8PSQ - chains A and B of the 5 polymer chains in the assembly; structure by electron microscopy, 2.65 A resolution.

Chain A:
Protein: Polymerase acidic protein (PA-like)
From: Tilapia lake virus
UniProtKB: A0A142I7Z3 (A0A142I7Z3_9VIRU); residue numbers follow UniProt; this construct covers 1-419
Amino-acid sequence (419 residues; each row starts with the number of its first residue):
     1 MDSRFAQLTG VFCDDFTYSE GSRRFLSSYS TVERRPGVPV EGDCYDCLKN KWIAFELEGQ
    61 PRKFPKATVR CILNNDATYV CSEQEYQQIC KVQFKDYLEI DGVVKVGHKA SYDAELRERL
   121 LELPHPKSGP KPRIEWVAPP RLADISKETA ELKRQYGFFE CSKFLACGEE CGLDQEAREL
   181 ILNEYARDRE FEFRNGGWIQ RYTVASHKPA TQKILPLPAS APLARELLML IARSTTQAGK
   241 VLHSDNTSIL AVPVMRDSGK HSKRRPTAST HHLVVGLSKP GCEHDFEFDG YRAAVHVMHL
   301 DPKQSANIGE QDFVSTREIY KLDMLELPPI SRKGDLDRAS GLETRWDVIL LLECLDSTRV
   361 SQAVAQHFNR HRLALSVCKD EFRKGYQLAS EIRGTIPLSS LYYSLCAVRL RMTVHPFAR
Not modelled in the structure: 1-102, 418-419
Bound ions: Zn2+: Cys161, Cys282, His284, His296

Chain B:
Protein: Putative PB1
From: Tilapia lake virus
UniProtKB: A0A1Y9SHW4 (A0A1Y9SHW4_9VIRU); residues 1-519 here = UniProt positions 1-519
Amino-acid sequence (519 residues; numbered 1 to 519; the number before each row is that of its first residue):
     1 MWAFQEGVCK GNLLSGPTSM KAPDSAARES IDRASEIMTG KSYNAVHTGD LSKLPNQGES
    61 PLRIVDSDLY SERSCCWVIE KEGRVVCKST TLTRGMTSLL NTTKCSSPSE LICKVLTVES
   121 LSEKIGDTSV EELLSHGRYF KCALRDQERG KPKSRAIFLS HPFFRLLSSV VETHARSVLS
   181 KVSAVYTATA SAEQRAMMAA QVVESRKHVL NGDCTKYNEA IDADTLLKVW DAIGMGSIGV
   241 MLAYMVRRKC VLIKDTLVEC PGGMLMGMFN ATATLALQGT TDRFLSFSDD FITSFNSPAE
   301 LREIEDLLFA SCHNLSLKKS YISVASLEIN SCTLTRDGDL ATGLGCTAGV PFRGPLVTLK
   361 QTAAMLSGAV DSGVMPFHSA ERLFQIKQQE CAYRYNNPTY TTRNEDFLPT CLGGKTVISF
   421 QSLLTWDCHP FWYQVHPDGP DTIDQKVLSV LASKTRRRRT RLEALSDLDP LVPHRLLVSE
   481 SDVSKIRAAR QAHLKSLGLE QPTNFNYAIY KAVQPTAGC
Not modelled in the structure: 516-519
Bound ions: Mg2+ near Asp290 (its only coordinating residue here)
From the paper describing this entry:
  - specificity-determining residues: Asn270 (proposed by the authors, not directly observed)

Interface between chain A and chain B:
Contacting residue pairs (210; chain A residue first):
  Val103(A) - Arg63(B)
  Val104(A) - Pro61(B)
  Val104(A) - Leu62(B)  hydrogen bond (backbone-backbone)
  Lys105(A) - Gly58(B)
  Lys105(A) - Glu59(B)
  Lys105(A) - Ser60(B)
  Lys105(A) - Leu62(B)
  Val106(A) - Gln57(B)
  Val106(A) - Gly58(B)
  Val106(A) - Ser60(B)  hydrogen bond (backbone-backbone)
  Val106(A) - Leu62(B)  hydrophobic
  Val106(A) - Val170(B)  hydrophobic
  Val106(A) - His174(B)
  Val106(A) - Met235(B)
  Val106(A) - Gly236(B)
  Gly107(A) - Gly58(B)  hydrogen bond (backbone-backbone)
  Gly107(A) - Gly234(B)
  Gly107(A) - Gly236(B)
  His108(A) - Leu116(B)
  His108(A) - Gly236(B)
  His108(A) - Ser237(B)  hydrogen bond (backbone-backbone)
  Lys109(A) - Ser237(B)
  Ala110(A) - Leu116(B)
  Ala110(A) - Ser237(B)  hydrogen bond (backbone-side chain)
  Ser111(A) - Val118(B)  hydrogen bond (side chain-backbone)
  Ser111(A) - Glu119(B)  hydrogen bond (side chain-backbone)
  Tyr112(A) - Val115(B)  hydrogen bond (side chain-backbone)
  Tyr112(A) - Leu116(B)
  Tyr112(A) - Val118(B)  hydrophobic
  Tyr112(A) - Leu121(B)  hydrophobic
  Tyr112(A) - Met241(B)
  Asp113(A) - Ser237(B)  hydrogen bond
  Asp113(A) - Val240(B)
  Glu115(A) - Leu121(B)
  Leu116(A) - Leu134(B)  hydrophobic
  Leu116(A) - Val240(B)  hydrophobic
  Leu116(A) - Met241(B)  hydrophobic
  Arg117(A) - Leu227(B)
  Arg117(A) - Asp231(B)  salt bridge
  Arg117(A) - Val240(B)
  Arg119(A) - Leu121(B)
  Arg119(A) - Glu131(B)  salt bridge
  Arg119(A) - Tyr244(B)  hydrogen bond
  Leu120(A) - Leu227(B)  hydrophobic
  Leu120(A) - Val240(B)
  Leu120(A) - Ala243(B)
  Leu120(A) - Tyr244(B)
  Leu120(A) - Arg247(B)
  Leu123(A) - Arg247(B)
  Leu123(A) - Arg248(B)
  Pro124(A) - Met38(B)
  Pro124(A) - Arg247(B)  hydrogen bond (backbone-side chain)
  His125(A) - Met38(B)
  His125(A) - Asp224(B)  salt bridge
  Pro126(A) - Met38(B)
  Pro126(A) - Ala45(B)
  Pro126(A) - Val46(B)
  Pro126(A) - Asp222(B)
  Pro126(A) - Arg247(B)
  Lys127(A) - Met38(B)  hydrogen bond (backbone-backbone)
  Lys127(A) - Thr39(B)
  Lys127(A) - Gly40(B)
  Lys127(A) - Val46(B)
  Ser128(A) - Gly40(B)
  Ser128(A) - Asn44(B)
  Ser128(A) - Val46(B)
  Gly129(A) - Gly40(B)
  Gly129(A) - Tyr43(B)
  Gly129(A) - Asn44(B)  hydrogen bond (backbone-side chain)
  Gly129(A) - Phe309(B)
  Pro130(A) - Lys41(B)
  Pro130(A) - Phe309(B)
  Lys131(A) - Asp306(B)  salt bridge
  Lys131(A) - Phe309(B)
  Pro132(A) - Phe309(B)
  Ile134(A) - Glu305(B)
  Ile134(A) - Leu317(B)  hydrophobic
  Trp136(A) - Leu210(B)  hydrophobic
  Trp136(A) - Leu301(B)
  Trp136(A) - Ser320(B)
  Trp136(A) - Ile322(B)  hydrophobic
  Arg225(A) - Glu390(B)  salt bridge
  Arg225(A) - Tyr393(B)
  Glu226(A) - Tyr393(B)
  Met229(A) - Tyr393(B)
  Met229(A) - Arg394(B)
  Ala232(A) - Arg394(B)
  Ala268(A) - Met20(B)
  Ser269(A) - Met20(B)
  Asp301(A) - Ser19(B)
  Asp301(A) - Met20(B)  hydrogen bond (side chain-backbone)
  Pro302(A) - Met20(B)  hydrophobic
  Lys303(A) - Thr18(B)
  Lys303(A) - Ser19(B)
  Lys303(A) - Met20(B)
  Lys303(A) - Asp146(B)  salt bridge
  Asn307(A) - Ser15(B)
  Asn307(A) - Gly16(B)  hydrogen bond (side chain-backbone)
  Asn307(A) - Thr18(B)
  Asn307(A) - Gln147(B)
  Gly309(A) - Arg394(B)  hydrogen bond (backbone-side chain)
  Glu310(A) - Ser15(B)  hydrogen bond
  Glu310(A) - Pro351(B)
  Glu310(A) - Phe352(B)  hydrogen bond (backbone-backbone)
  Glu310(A) - Arg353(B)  salt bridge
  Glu310(A) - Arg394(B)
  Gln311(A) - Leu14(B)
  Gln311(A) - Ser15(B)  hydrogen bond
  Asp312(A) - Phe352(B)
  Asp312(A) - Lys387(B)  salt bridge
  Asp312(A) - Glu390(B)
  Val314(A) - Ile386(B)  hydrophobic
  Val314(A) - Glu390(B)
  Ser315(A) - Ile386(B)
  Ser315(A) - Lys387(B)
  Thr316(A) - Leu13(B)
  Arg317(A) - Met1(B)
  Glu318(A) - Arg382(B)  salt bridge
  Glu318(A) - Leu383(B)
  Ile319(A) - Leu13(B)  hydrophobic
  Ile319(A) - Leu344(B)  hydrophobic
  Ile319(A) - Leu383(B)  hydrophobic
  Tyr320(A) - Met1(B)  hydrophobic
  Tyr320(A) - Trp2(B)
  Tyr320(A) - Gln5(B)  hydrogen bond (backbone-side chain)
  Tyr320(A) - Cys9(B)  hydrophobic
  Tyr320(A) - Gly11(B)
  Tyr320(A) - Leu13(B)  hydrophobic
  Leu322(A) - Ser379(B)
  Asp323(A) - Gln5(B)
  Asp323(A) - Glu6(B)  hydrogen bond (backbone-backbone)
  Asp323(A) - Gly7(B)
  Met324(A) - Met1(B)  hydrophobic
  Met324(A) - Phe4(B)
  Met324(A) - Gln5(B)
  Leu325(A) - Phe4(B)  hydrogen bond (backbone-backbone)
  Glu326(A) - Phe4(B)
  Leu327(A) - Phe4(B)  hydrophobic
  Pro328(A) - Phe4(B)
  Trp346(A) - Phe4(B)  hydrophobic
  Leu350(A) - Met1(B)  hydrophobic
  Glu353(A) - Trp2(B)  hydrogen bond
  Glu353(A) - Leu14(B)
  Cys354(A) - Leu14(B)  hydrophobic
  Ser357(A) - Pro17(B)
  Ser357(A) - Thr18(B)  hydrogen bond (backbone-backbone)
  Thr358(A) - Pro17(B)
  Thr358(A) - Pro152(B)
  Arg359(A) - Ser15(B)  hydrogen bond (side chain-backbone)
  Arg359(A) - Gly16(B)
  Val360(A) - Pro152(B)  hydrophobic
  Ser361(A) - Trp2(B)
  Gln362(A) - Gly11(B)
  Gln362(A) - Leu14(B)  hydrogen bond (side chain-backbone)
  Gln362(A) - Ser15(B)  hydrogen bond (side chain-backbone)
  Gln362(A) - Gly16(B)
  Gln362(A) - Pro17(B)
  Gln362(A) - Arg149(B)
  Gln362(A) - Gly150(B)
  Ala363(A) - Gly150(B)
  Val364(A) - Trp2(B)  hydrophobic
  Ala365(A) - Trp2(B)  hydrophobic
  Ala365(A) - Lys10(B)
  Gln366(A) - Lys10(B)
  Gln366(A) - Arg149(B)
  Gln366(A) - Gly150(B)
  His367(A) - Lys318(B)
  Phe368(A) - Trp2(B)  hydrophobic
  Phe368(A) - Ala3(B)
  Asn369(A) - Val8(B)
  Asn369(A) - Cys9(B)  hydrogen bond (side chain-backbone)
  Asn369(A) - Lys10(B)
  Asn369(A) - Glu328(B)  hydrogen bond
  Arg370(A) - Lys319(B)
  Arg370(A) - Tyr321(B)
  Arg372(A) - Gln5(B)  hydrogen bond (side chain-backbone)
  Arg372(A) - Glu6(B)  hydrogen bond (side chain-backbone)
  Arg372(A) - Gly7(B)  hydrogen bond (side chain-backbone)
  Leu373(A) - Val8(B)  hydrophobic
  Leu373(A) - Tyr321(B)
  Leu373(A) - Ser323(B)
  Leu373(A) - Ser326(B)
  Leu373(A) - Glu328(B)
  Ala374(A) - Tyr321(B)  hydrophobic
  Ala374(A) - Ile322(B)
  Leu375(A) - Ile322(B)  hydrogen bond (backbone-backbone)
  Leu375(A) - Val324(B)  hydrophobic
  Ser376(A) - Tyr321(B)
  Ser376(A) - Ile322(B)  hydrogen bond (backbone-backbone)
  Val377(A) - Tyr321(B)  hydrophobic
  Cys378(A) - Leu317(B)
  Glu381(A) - Leu317(B)
  Glu381(A) - Lys318(B)
  Phe382(A) - Leu317(B)
  Phe382(A) - Lys318(B)
  Gly385(A) - Lys318(B)
  Ser390(A) - Lys153(B)
  Glu391(A) - Pro152(B)
  Glu391(A) - Lys153(B)  hydrogen bond (side chain-backbone)
  Ile392(A) - Pro152(B)  hydrophobic
  Ser404(A) - Trp2(B)
  Ala407(A) - Ala3(B)
  Ala407(A) - Phe4(B)
  Val408(A) - Trp2(B)  hydrophobic
  Leu410(A) - Phe4(B)  hydrophobic
  Arg411(A) - Ala3(B)  hydrogen bond (side chain-backbone)
  Arg411(A) - Phe4(B)
  Arg411(A) - Gln5(B)  hydrogen bond (side chain-backbone)
  Val414(A) - Phe4(B)  hydrophobic
  His415(A) - Phe4(B)
Also at the interface, not in a pair above, chain A (99 interface residues in all): Leu228, Ser244, Asp245, Gln304, Lys384
Also at the interface, not in a pair above, chain B (104 interface residues in all): Asn12, Ile37, Ser42, Cys113, Thr117, Ser120, Val130, Lys151, His208, Ile238, Leu315, Thr333, Gly343, Met375

Overview:
99 residues of chain A and 104 residues of chain B are in contact; the contacts include 37 hydrogen bonds and
9 salt bridges. Polar pairs include Arg117(A)-Asp231(B), Arg119(A)-Glu131(B) and His125(A)-Asp224(B).
Cys161(A), Cys282(A), His284(A) and His296(A) coordinate Zn2+. The paper reports the specificity determinant
Asn270(B).
Here chain A is Polymerase acidic protein (PA-like) and chain B is Putative PB1, both from Tilapia lake virus.
Entry 8PSQ (Tilapia Lake Virus polymerase in cRNA pre-initiation state mode A (core only)) was determined by
electron microscopy together with 8PSN, 8PSO, 8PSS, 8PSU, 8PSX, 8PSZ and 6 further entries from the same
study.
